PDB entry 3NDF | X-ray diffraction, 2.70 A resolution | chains A and B

Chain A:
Name: Alpha-1-antitrypsin
Source organism: Homo sapiens
Notes: fragment: P1 cleaved antitrypsin, nterm
UniProt: P01009 (A1AT_HUMAN); residues 22-358 here correspond to UniProt positions 46-382 (UniProt number = residue number + 24)
Amino-acid sequence (343 residues; numbered 16 to 358; the number before each row is that of its first residue):
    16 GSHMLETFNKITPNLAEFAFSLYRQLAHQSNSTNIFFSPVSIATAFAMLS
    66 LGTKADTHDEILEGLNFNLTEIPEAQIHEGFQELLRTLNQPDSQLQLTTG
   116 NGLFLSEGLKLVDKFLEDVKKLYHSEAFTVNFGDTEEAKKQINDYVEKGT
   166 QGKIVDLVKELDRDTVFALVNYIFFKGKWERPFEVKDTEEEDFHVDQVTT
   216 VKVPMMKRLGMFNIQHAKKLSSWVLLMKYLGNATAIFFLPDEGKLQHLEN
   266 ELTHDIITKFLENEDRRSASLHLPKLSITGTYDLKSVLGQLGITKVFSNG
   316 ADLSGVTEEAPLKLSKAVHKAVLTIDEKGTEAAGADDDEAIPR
Unresolved in the structure: 16-22
Sequence notes: expression tag (16-21); engineered mutation Ala232 (Cys256 in P01009), Asp351 (Met375 in P01009), Asp352 (Phe376 in P01009), Asp353 (Leu377 in P01009), Arg358 (Met382 in P01009)
What the authors report for this chain:
  - disease-associated variants - S53F, E342K: decreased expression

Chain B:
Name: Alpha-1-antitrypsin
Source organism: Homo sapiens
Notes: fragment: P1 cleaved antitrypsin, cterm
UniProt: P01009 (A1AT_HUMAN); residues 359-394 here correspond to UniProt positions 383-418 (UniProt number = residue number + 24)
Amino-acid sequence (36 residues; numbered 359 to 394; the number before each row is that of its first residue):
   359 SIPPEVKFNKPFVFLMIEQNTKSPLFMGKVVNPTQK
Unresolved in the structure: 359-360

Interface between chain A and chain B:
Pairs across the interface - 123 pairs, chain A then chain B:
  Phe23(A) - Asn378(B)  hydrogen bond (backbone-backbone)
  Phe23(A) - Thr379(B)
  Asn24(A) - Thr379(B)  hydrogen bond (backbone-backbone)
  Thr27(A) - Thr379(B)  hydrogen bond (side chain-backbone)
  Thr27(A) - Lys380(B)
  Thr27(A) - Ser381(B)
  Leu30(A) - Pro382(B)
  Ala31(A) - Pro382(B)
  Ala34(A) - Met385(B)
  Phe35(A) - Leu373(B)  hydrophobic
  Phe35(A) - Met385(B)  hydrophobic
  Tyr38(A) - Val371(B)
  Tyr38(A) - Met385(B)  hydrophobic
  Tyr38(A) - Lys387(B)
  Asn46(A) - Lys387(B)  hydrogen bond (backbone-side chain)
  Thr48(A) - Lys387(B)
  Thr48(A) - Val389(B)
  Asn49(A) - Lys387(B)
  Asn49(A) - Val388(B)
  Asn49(A) - Val389(B)  hydrogen bond (side chain-backbone)
  Asn49(A) - Asn390(B)  hydrogen bond (side chain-backbone)
  Asn49(A) - Gln393(B)
  Asn49(A) - Lys394(B)  hydrogen bond (side chain-backbone)
  Ile50(A) - Gly386(B)
  Ile50(A) - Lys387(B)  hydrogen bond (backbone-backbone)
  Phe51(A) - Phe372(B)  hydrophobic
  Phe51(A) - Phe384(B)  hydrophobic
  Phe51(A) - Met385(B)
  Phe51(A) - Gly386(B)
  Phe52(A) - Phe384(B)
  Phe52(A) - Met385(B)  hydrogen bond (backbone-backbone)
  Ser53(A) - Leu383(B)  hydrogen bond (side chain-backbone)
  Ser53(A) - Phe384(B)
  Pro54(A) - Pro382(B)
  Pro54(A) - Leu383(B)
  Pro54(A) - Phe384(B)
  Val55(A) - Ser381(B)
  Val55(A) - Pro382(B)  hydrogen bond (backbone-backbone)
  Val55(A) - Leu383(B)
  Leu99(A) - Thr379(B)
  Leu99(A) - Ser381(B)
  Thr102(A) - Thr379(B)
  Leu103(A) - Glu376(B)
  Leu103(A) - Leu383(B)  hydrophobic
  Leu112(A) - Leu383(B)  hydrophobic
  Ile188(A) - Phe384(B)  hydrophobic
  Phe190(A) - Met374(B)  hydrophobic
  Phe190(A) - Leu383(B)  hydrophobic
  Phe190(A) - Phe384(B)  hydrophobic
  Glu206(A) - Lys365(B)
  Asp207(A) - Asn367(B)
  Phe208(A) - Phe366(B)
  Phe208(A) - Asn367(B)
  Phe208(A) - Lys368(B)
  Phe208(A) - Pro369(B)
  Phe208(A) - Val389(B)
  Phe208(A) - Pro391(B)
  His209(A) - Asn367(B)  hydrogen bond (backbone-backbone)
  His209(A) - Lys368(B)
  His209(A) - Pro369(B)
  Val210(A) - Pro369(B)
  Val210(A) - Val389(B)
  Val210(A) - Asn390(B)
  Val216(A) - Asn390(B)
  Lys217(A) - Thr392(B)
  Val218(A) - Pro391(B)  hydrophobic
  Val218(A) - Thr392(B)
  Met220(A) - Phe366(B)
  Leu224(A) - Pro361(B)  hydrophobic
  Ile229(A) - Val364(B)  hydrophobic
  Leu240(A) - Phe366(B)  hydrophobic
  Lys243(A) - Gln377(B)
  Tyr244(A) - Met374(B)
  Asn247(A) - Glu376(B)  hydrogen bond
  Asn247(A) - Gln377(B)  hydrogen bond (backbone-backbone)
  Asn247(A) - Asn378(B)
  Ala248(A) - Ile375(B)
  Ala248(A) - Gln377(B)  hydrogen bond (backbone-side chain)
  Thr249(A) - Leu373(B)
  Thr249(A) - Met374(B)
  Thr249(A) - Ile375(B)  hydrogen bond (backbone-backbone)
  Thr249(A) - Gln377(B)  hydrogen bond
  Ala250(A) - Leu373(B)
  Ile251(A) - Phe372(B)
  Ile251(A) - Leu373(B)  hydrogen bond (backbone-backbone)
  Phe252(A) - Phe366(B)  hydrophobic
  Phe252(A) - Phe370(B)  hydrophobic
  Phe252(A) - Val371(B)
  Phe252(A) - Phe372(B)  hydrophobic
  Phe253(A) - Phe370(B)
  Phe253(A) - Val371(B)  hydrogen bond (backbone-backbone)
  Phe253(A) - Phe372(B)  hydrophobic
  Leu254(A) - Lys365(B)
  Leu254(A) - Phe366(B)  hydrophobic
  Leu254(A) - Lys368(B)
  Pro255(A) - Lys368(B)  hydrogen bond (backbone-side chain)
  Pro255(A) - Pro369(B)
  Asp256(A) - Lys368(B)
  Glu257(A) - Lys368(B)
  Glu264(A) - Lys387(B)  salt bridge
  Leu276(A) - Lys380(B)
  Ser283(A) - Pro361(B)
  Ser283(A) - Pro362(B)
  Ala284(A) - Pro362(B)
  Ser285(A) - Pro362(B)  hydrogen bond (backbone-backbone)
  Ser285(A) - Glu363(B)
  Ser285(A) - Val364(B)  hydrogen bond (backbone-backbone)
  Leu286(A) - Val364(B)
  Leu286(A) - Phe366(B)  hydrophobic
  His287(A) - Val364(B)  hydrogen bond (backbone-backbone)
  His287(A) - Lys365(B)
  His287(A) - Phe366(B)  hydrogen bond (backbone-backbone)
  Leu288(A) - Phe366(B)  hydrophobic
  Pro289(A) - Phe366(B)
  Pro289(A) - Phe370(B)  hydrophobic
  Leu291(A) - Val388(B)  hydrophobic
  Ser292(A) - Lys394(B)
  Ile293(A) - Lys394(B)
  Thr294(A) - Lys394(B)  hydrogen bond (backbone-backbone)
  Leu338(A) - Phe372(B)  hydrophobic
  Thr345(A) - Met374(B)
  Ala347(A) - Phe384(B)  hydrophobic
  Ala348(A) - Phe384(B)
Interface residues without a listed pair, chain A (73 interface residues in all): Ala42, Ser47, Gly246, Leu260, Leu263, Leu267, Ile272, Gly349

In short:
73 residues of chain A face 34 of chain B across their interface, with 25 hydrogen bonds and 1 salt bridge.
Polar pairs include Glu264(A)-Lys387(B), Thr27(A)-Thr379(B) and Asn46(A)-Lys387(B). The paper reports that
S53F and E342K of chain A reduce expression.
Chain A is Alpha-1-antitrypsin and chain B is Alpha-1-antitrypsin, both from Homo sapiens; the structure,
Cleaved antitrypsin with P8-P6 Asp, was determined by X-ray diffraction, deposited together with 3NDD.
